4R5P - chains A and B of the 4 polymer chains in the assembly; structure by X-ray diffraction, 2.89 A resolution.

Chain A:
Molecule: HIV-1 reverse transcriptase, p66 subunit
From: Human immunodeficiency virus type 1
Notes: EC 2.7.7.49, 2.7.7.7, 3.1.26.13, 3.1.13.2
UniProtKB: P03366 (POL_HV1B1); residues 1-554 here correspond to UniProt positions 600-1153 (UniProt number = residue number + 599)
Sequence (556 residues; each row starts with the number of its first residue; numbers below 1 keep their minus sign (Met-1 is residue -1)):
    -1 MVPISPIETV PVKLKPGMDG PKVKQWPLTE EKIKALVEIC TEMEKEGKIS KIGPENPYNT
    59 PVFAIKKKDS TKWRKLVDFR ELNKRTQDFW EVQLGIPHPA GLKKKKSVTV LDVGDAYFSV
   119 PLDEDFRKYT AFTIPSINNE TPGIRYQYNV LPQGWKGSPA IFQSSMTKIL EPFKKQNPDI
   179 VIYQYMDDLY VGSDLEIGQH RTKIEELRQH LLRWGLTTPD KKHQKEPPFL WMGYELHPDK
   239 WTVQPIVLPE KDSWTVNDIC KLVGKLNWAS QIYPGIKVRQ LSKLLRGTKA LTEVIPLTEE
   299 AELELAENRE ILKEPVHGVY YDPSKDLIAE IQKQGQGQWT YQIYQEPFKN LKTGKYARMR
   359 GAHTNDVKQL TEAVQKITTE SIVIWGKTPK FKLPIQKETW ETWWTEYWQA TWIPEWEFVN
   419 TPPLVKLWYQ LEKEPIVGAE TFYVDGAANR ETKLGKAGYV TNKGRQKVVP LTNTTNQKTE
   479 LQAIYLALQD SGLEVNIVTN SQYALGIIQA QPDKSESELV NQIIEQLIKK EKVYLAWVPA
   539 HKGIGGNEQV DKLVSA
Unresolved in the structure: -1
Construct notes: expression tag (-1 to 0); engineered mutation Cys258 (Gln857 in P03366), Ser280 (Cys879 in P03366), Asn498 (Asp1097 in P03366)
Curated features (UniProtKB/Swiss-Prot):
  - region: Phe227 to His235 (RT 'primer grip')
  - motif: Trp398 to Trp414 (Tryptophan repeat motif)
  - binding site (Mg(2+)): Asp110, Asp185, Asp186, Asp443, Glu478, Asp549
  - site: Trp401 (Essential for RT p66/p51 heterodimerization), Trp414 (Essential for RT p66/p51 heterodimerization), Phe440, Tyr441 (Cleavage)
Bound ions: Mg2+ site 1: Asp110, Val111, Asp185 (together with 3JY); Mg2+ site 2: Asp443, Asp549
Ligand contacts: 3JY ([(1R)-2-methoxy-1-{[(1S,3R)-3-(5-methyl-2,4-dioxo-3,4-dihydropyrimidin-1(2H)-yl)cyclopentyl]oxy}-2-oxoethyl]phosphonic acid): Lys65, Arg72, Asp110, Val111, Ala114, Tyr115, Gln151, Met184, Asp185, Asp186

Chain B:
Molecule: HIV-1 reverse transcriptase, p51 subunit
From: Human immunodeficiency virus type 1
Notes: EC 2.7.7.49, 2.7.7.7
UniProtKB: P03366 (POL_HV1B1); residues 1-428 here correspond to UniProt positions 600-1027 (UniProt number = residue number + 599)
Sequence (428 residues; each row starts with the number of its first residue):
     1 PISPIETVPV KLKPGMDGPK VKQWPLTEEK IKALVEICTE MEKEGKISKI GPENPYNTPV
    61 FAIKKKDSTK WRKLVDFREL NKRTQDFWEV QLGIPHPAGL KKKKSVTVLD VGDAYFSVPL
   121 DEDFRKYTAF TIPSINNETP GIRYQYNVLP QGWKGSPAIF QSSMTKILEP FKKQNPDIVI
   181 YQYMDDLYVG SDLEIGQHRT KIEELRQHLL RWGLTTPDKK HQKEPPFLWM GYELHPDKWT
   241 VQPIVLPEKD SWTVNDIQKL VGKLNWASQI YPGIKVRQLS KLLRGTKALT EVIPLTEEAE
   301 LELAENREIL KEPVHGVYYD PSKDLIAEIQ KQGQGQWTYQ IYQEPFKNLK TGKYARMRGA
   361 HTNDVKQLTE AVQKITTESI VIWGKTPKFK LPIQKETWET WWTEYWQATW IPEWEFVNTP
   421 PLVKLWYQ
Unresolved in the structure: 1-3, 218-230
Construct notes: engineered mutation Ser280 (Cys879 in P03366)
Curated features (UniProtKB/Swiss-Prot):
  - region: Phe227 to His235 (RT 'primer grip')
  - motif: Trp398 to Trp414 (Tryptophan repeat motif)
  - binding site (Mg(2+)): Asp110, Asp185, Asp186
  - site (Essential for RT p66/p51 heterodimerization): Trp401, Trp414
Bound ions: Mg2+: Gln23, Thr58

How chain A and chain B interact:
Pairs across the interface (122):
  Val8(A) - Glu53(B)
  Pro9(A) - Glu53(B)
  Gln85(A) - Glu53(B)  hydrogen bond (side chain-backbone)
  Asp86(A) - Lys20(B)  salt bridge
  Asp86(A) - Glu53(B)
  Asp86(A) - Pro55(B)
  Phe87(A) - Pro52(B)
  Phe87(A) - Glu53(B)
  Trp88(A) - Lys20(B)
  Trp88(A) - Val21(B)
  Trp88(A) - Lys22(B)
  Trp88(A) - Pro52(B)  hydrogen bond (backbone-backbone)
  Trp88(A) - Asn54(B)
  Trp88(A) - Pro55(B)
  Trp88(A) - Asn57(B)
  Trp88(A) - Thr131(B)
  Trp88(A) - Arg143(B)
  Val90(A) - Pro140(B)
  Val90(A) - Gly141(B)  hydrogen bond (backbone-backbone)
  Val90(A) - Arg143(B)
  Leu92(A) - Pro133(B)  hydrophobic
  Leu92(A) - Asn137(B)
  Gly93(A) - Asn137(B)  hydrogen bond (backbone-side chain)
  Ile94(A) - Asn137(B)
  Pro95(A) - Asn136(B)
  Pro95(A) - Asn137(B)
  His96(A) - Asn136(B)  hydrogen bond (backbone-side chain)
  Gly99(A) - Asn136(B)
  Leu100(A) - Asn136(B)
  Ala158(A) - Pro52(B)
  Ser162(A) - Pro52(B)
  Thr165(A) - Thr139(B)
  Thr165(A) - Pro140(B)
  Glu169(A) - Lys49(B)  salt bridge
  Ile180(A) - Glu138(B)
  Tyr181(A) - Asn136(B)  hydrogen bond
  Tyr181(A) - Glu138(B)
  Gln182(A) - Glu138(B)  hydrogen bond (backbone-backbone)
  Gln182(A) - Pro140(B)
  Arg358(A) - Glu396(B)  salt bridge
  Gln373(A) - Glu396(B)
  Gln373(A) - Thr397(B)  hydrogen bond
  Gln373(A) - Thr400(B)
  Thr376(A) - Trp401(B)
  Ile380(A) - Leu26(B)
  Ile380(A) - Thr27(B)
  Val381(A) - Pro25(B)  hydrophobic
  Val381(A) - Ile135(B)
  Val381(A) - Asn136(B)  hydrogen bond (backbone-backbone)
  Val381(A) - Asn137(B)
  Ile382(A) - Ile135(B)
  Ile382(A) - Asn136(B)
  Trp383(A) - Ile135(B)
  Gly384(A) - Thr27(B)
  Gly384(A) - Glu28(B)  hydrogen bond (backbone-backbone)
  Gly384(A) - Ile135(B)
  Trp402(A) - Lys331(B)  hydrogen bond (backbone-side chain)
  Trp402(A) - His361(B)
  Trp402(A) - Thr362(B)
  Trp402(A) - Asp364(B)
  Tyr405(A) - Lys331(B)  hydrogen bond (backbone-side chain)
  Trp406(A) - Lys331(B)
  Trp406(A) - Asn418(B)  hydrogen bond
  Trp406(A) - Pro420(B)  hydrophobic
  Trp406(A) - Pro421(B)
  Gln407(A) - Lys331(B)  hydrogen bond (backbone-side chain)
  Gln407(A) - Asp364(B)
  Gln407(A) - Pro392(B)
  Gln407(A) - Ile393(B)
  Gln407(A) - Gln394(B)
  Gln407(A) - Val417(B)  hydrogen bond (side chain-backbone)
  Gln407(A) - Asn418(B)  hydrogen bond
  Ala408(A) - Lys331(B)
  Ala408(A) - Asp364(B)
  Ala408(A) - Leu368(B)  hydrophobic
  Ala408(A) - Pro392(B)  hydrogen bond (backbone-backbone)
  Ala408(A) - Ile393(B)
  Thr409(A) - Asp364(B)  hydrogen bond (backbone-side chain)
  Trp410(A) - Thr362(B)  hydrogen bond (side chain-backbone)
  Trp410(A) - Asn363(B)
  Trp410(A) - Val365(B)  hydrophobic
  Trp410(A) - Trp401(B)
  Trp410(A) - Tyr405(B)
  Pro412(A) - Trp401(B)  hydrophobic
  Glu432(A) - Lys259(B)  salt bridge
  Pro433(A) - Asn255(B)
  Pro433(A) - Leu289(B)  hydrophobic
  Pro433(A) - Thr290(B)
  Ile434(A) - Thr290(B)
  Val435(A) - Thr290(B)
  Thr439(A) - Ala288(B)
  Thr439(A) - Leu289(B)  hydrogen bond (side chain-backbone)
  Tyr441(A) - Gln258(B)
  Tyr441(A) - Lys287(B)  hydrogen bond (side chain-backbone)
  Val458(A) - Thr286(B)
  Thr459(A) - Thr286(B)
  Asn460(A) - Thr286(B)
  Asn460(A) - Lys287(B)
  Asn460(A) - Ala288(B)
  Asn494(A) - Leu289(B)
  Val496(A) - Gln258(B)
  Val496(A) - Leu289(B)  hydrophobic
  Gln500(A) - Leu422(B)
  Gly504(A) - Pro420(B)
  Tyr532(A) - Asn255(B)  hydrogen bond
  Tyr532(A) - Lys259(B)
  Tyr532(A) - Leu289(B)  hydrophobic
  Trp535(A) - Leu422(B)  hydrophobic
  Trp535(A) - Val423(B)  hydrophobic
  Val536(A) - Gln258(B)
  Pro537(A) - Asn265(B)
  Lys540(A) - Asn265(B)
  Lys540(A) - Ser280(B)
  Ile542(A) - Leu283(B)  hydrophobic
  Gly543(A) - Leu283(B)  hydrogen bond (backbone-backbone)
  Gly543(A) - Arg284(B)
  Gly543(A) - Gly285(B)
  Gly544(A) - Gly285(B)  hydrogen bond (backbone-backbone)
  Gly544(A) - Thr286(B)
  Gln547(A) - Arg284(B)  hydrogen bond (side chain-backbone)
  Gln547(A) - Gly285(B)
  Gln547(A) - Thr286(B)
Interface residues without a listed pair, chain A (72 interface residues in all): Gln91, Ile159, Gln161, Lys172, Val179, Arg356, Thr377, Thr386, Thr403, Gly436, Leu503, Gln507, Ala534
Interface residues without a listed pair, chain B (63 interface residues in all): Gly51, Val254, Val261, Gly262, Trp337, Thr419

Summary:
72 residues of chain A face 63 of chain B across their interface; the contacts include 25 hydrogen bonds and 4
salt bridges. Polar contacts include Asp86(A)-Lys20(B), Glu169(A)-Lys49(B) and Arg358(A)-Glu396(B). Chain A
binds compound 3JY.
Chain A is HIV-1 reverse transcriptase, p66 subunit and chain B is HIV-1 reverse transcriptase, p51 subunit,
both from Human immunodeficiency virus type 1; the structure, Crystal structure of HIV-1 reverse transcriptase
(RT) with DNA and a nucleoside triphosphate mimic alpha-carboxy nucleoside ..., was determined by X-ray
diffraction.
